Entry 2YKR (electron microscopy, 9.80 A resolution (very low resolution: no residue pairs are listed; an interface is given only as per-side residue counts)); this record covers chains A and L of the 22 polymer chains in the assembly.

# Chain A
Molecule: 16S RRNA
Source organism: Escherichia coli
Sequence (1533 nucleotides; each row starts with the number of its first residue):
     2 AAUUGAAGAGUUUGAUCAUGGCUCAGAUUGAACGCUGGCGGCAGGCCUAA
    52 CACAUGCAAGUCGAACGGUAACAGGAAGAAGCUUGCUUCUUUGCUGACGA
   102 GUGGCGGACGGGUGAGUAAUGUCUGGGAAACUGCCUGAUGGAGGGGGAUA
   152 ACUACUGGAAACGGUAGCUAAUACCGCAUAACGUCGCAAGACCAAAGAGG
   202 GGGACCUUCGGGCCUCUUGCCAUCGGAUGUGCCCAGAUGGGAUUAGCUAG
   252 UAGGUGGGGUAACGGCUCACCUAGGCGACGAUCCCUAGCUGGUCUGAGAG
   302 GAUGACCAGCCACACUGGAACUGAGACACGGUCCAGACUCCUACGGGAGG
   352 CAGCAGUGGGGAAUAUUGCACAAUGGGCGCAAGCCUGAUGCAGCCAUGCC
   402 GCGUGUAUGAAGAAGGCCUUCGGGUUGUAAAGUACUUUCAGCGGGGAGGA
   452 AGGGAGUAAAGUUAAUACCUUUGCUCAUUGACGUUACCCGCAGAAGAAGC
   502 ACCGGCUAACUCCGUGCCAGCAGCCGCGGUAAUACGGAGGGUGCAAGCGU
   552 UAAUCGGAAUUACUGGGCGUAAAGCGCACGCAGGCGGUUUGUUAAGUCAG
   602 AUGUGAAAUCCCCGGGCUCAACCUGGGAACUGCAUCUGAUACUGGCAAGC
   652 UUGAGUCUCGUAGAGGGGGGUAGAAUUCCAGGUGUAGCGGUGAAAUGCGU
   702 AGAGAUCUGGAGGAAUACCGGUGGCGAAGGCGGCCCCCUGGACGAAGACU
   752 GACGCUCAGGUGCGAAAGCGUGGGGAGCAAACAGGAUUAGAUACCCUGGU
   802 AGUCCACGCCGUAAACGAUGUCGACUUGGAGGUUGUGCCCUUGAGGCGUG
   852 GCUUCCGGAGCUAACGCGUUAAGUCGACCGCCUGGGGAGUACGGCCGCAA
   902 GGUUAAAACUCAAAUGAAUUGACGGGGGCCCGCACAAGCGGUGGAGCAUG
   952 UGGUUUAAUUCGAUGCAACGCGAAGAACCUUACCUGGUCUUGACAUCCAC
  1002 GGAAGUUUUCAGAGAUGAGAAUGUGCCUUCGGGAACCGUGAGACAGGUGC
  1052 UGCAUGGCUGUCGUCAGCUCGUGUUGUGAAAUGUUGGGUUAAGUCCCGCA
  1102 ACGAGCGCAACCCUUAUCCUUUGUUGCCAGCGGUCCGGCCGGGAACUCAA
  1152 AGGAGACUGCCAGUGAUAAACUGGAGGAAGGUGGGGAUGACGUCAAGUCA
  1202 UCAUGGCCCUUACGACCAGGGCUACACACGUGCUACAAUGGCGCAUACAA
  1252 AGAGAAGCGACCUCGCGAGAGCAAGCGGACCUCAUAAAGUGCGUCGUAGU
  1302 CCGGAUUGGAGUCUGCAACUCGACUCCAUGAAGUCGGAAUCGCUAGUAAU
  1352 CGUGGAUCAGAAUGCCACGGUGAAUACGUUCCCGGGCCUUGUACACACCG
  1402 CCCGUCACACCAUGGGAGUGGGUUGCAAAAGAAGUAGGUAGCUUAACCUU
  1452 CGGGAGGGCGCUUACCACUUUGUGAUUCAUGACUGGGGUGAAGUCGUAAC
  1502 AAGGUAACCGUAGGGGAACCUGCGGUUGGAUCA

# Chain L
Name: 30S ribosomal protein S12
Source organism: Escherichia coli
Reference sequence: P0A7S4 (RS12_ECOL6); residues 1-123 here correspond to UniProt positions 2-124 (UniProt number = residue number + 1)
Sequence (123 residues; numbered 1 to 123; the number before each row is that of its first residue):
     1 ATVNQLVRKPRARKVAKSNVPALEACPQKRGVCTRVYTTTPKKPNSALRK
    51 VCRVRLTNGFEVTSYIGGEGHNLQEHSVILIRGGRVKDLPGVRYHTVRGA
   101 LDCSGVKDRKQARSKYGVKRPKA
UniProt features mapped onto this chain:
  - modified residue: Asp88 (3-methylthioaspartic acid), Lys107 (N6-acetyllysine)

# How chain A and chain L interact
At this resolution (10 A) residue pairs are not listed: 81 residues of chain A and 72 of chain L lie at the interface.

# Overview
Chain A and chain L form an interface of 81 and 72 residues respectively.
Chain A is 16S RRNA and chain L is 30S ribosomal protein S12, both from Escherichia coli; the structure, 30S
ribosomal subunit with RsgA bound in the presence of GMPPNP, was determined by electron microscopy.
